7DLV - chains C and F of the 6 polymer chains in the assembly; structure by X-ray diffraction, 2.52 A resolution.

[Chain C]
Protein: shrimp dUTPase
From: Penaeus vannamei
Sequence (149 residues; row label = number of the first residue in the row):
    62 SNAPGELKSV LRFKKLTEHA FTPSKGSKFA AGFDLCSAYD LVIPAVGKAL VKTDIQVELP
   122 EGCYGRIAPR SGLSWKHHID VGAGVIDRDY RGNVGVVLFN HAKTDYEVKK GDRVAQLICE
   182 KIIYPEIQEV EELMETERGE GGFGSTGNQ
Disordered / not traced: 62-68, 205-210
Ion coordination: Ca2+: Asp141 (shared with 1 residue of chain A; 1 residue of chain B)

[Chain F]
Protein: Orf20
From: Staphylococcus aureus
UniProtKB: Q9F0J8 (Q9F0J8_STAAU); numbering as in UniProt (aligned over 1-155)
Sequence (157 residues; numbered -1 to 155; the number before each row is that of its first residue; numbers below 1 keep their minus sign (Gly-1 is residue -1)):
    -1 GAMEGAGQMA ELPTHYGTII KTLRKYMKLT QSKLSERTGF SQNTISNHEN GNRNIGVNEI
    59 EIYGKGLGIP SYILHRISDE FKEKGYSPTL NDFGKFDKMY SYVNKAYYND GDIYYSSYDL
   119 YDETIKLLEL LKESKINVND IDYDYVLKLY KQILSTD
Disordered / not traced: -1 to 10, 154-155
Differences from the reference sequence: expression tag (-1 to 0)

[Chain C / chain F interface]
Residue-residue contacts (18; chain C residue first):
  Thr83(C) - Val55(F)
  Ser85(C) - Tyr70(F)
  Lys86(C) - Tyr70(F)
  Gly87(C) - Pro68(F)
  Ser88(C) - Tyr106(F)
  Arg131(C) - Tyr116(F)  hydrogen bond (side chain-backbone)
  Ser132(C) - Tyr112(F)
  Ser132(C) - Tyr113(F)
  Gly133(C) - Tyr113(F)
  Gly133(C) - Ser115(F)
  Gly133(C) - Tyr116(F)
  Leu134(C) - Tyr116(F)
  Trp136(C) - Tyr113(F)
  Lys137(C) - Ser114(F)
  Lys137(C) - Tyr116(F)
  His138(C) - Tyr116(F)  hydrogen bond
  Arg174(C) - Tyr116(F)  hydrogen bond (side chain-backbone)
  Arg174(C) - Asp117(F)
Interface residues without a listed pair, chain F (14 interface residues in all): Arg74, Asp120, Leu152, Ser153

[In short]
The interface between chain C and chain F involves 13 residues on one side and 14 on the other, with 3
hydrogen bonds. Polar pairs include Arg131(C)-Tyr116(F), His138(C)-Tyr116(F) and Arg174(C)-Tyr116(F).
Chain C is shrimp dUTPase (Penaeus vannamei) and chain F is Orf20 (Staphylococcus aureus); the structure,
shrimp dUTPase in complex with Stl, was determined by X-ray diffraction.
